Entry 4KS5 (X-ray diffraction, 2.70 A resolution); this record covers chain A.

Chain A:
Protein: Neuraminidase
From: Influenza A virus
Reference sequence: Q0A480 (Q0A480_I63A3); the construct lacks a stretch of the UniProt sequence and is renumbered around it, so the offset changes along the chain: 83-169 = UniProt 81-167; 170-306 = UniProt 169-305; 308-330 = UniProt 306-328; 335-342 = UniProt 333-340; 4 more segments
Sequence (390 residues; each row starts with the number of its first residue; note: 6 numbers in that range are skipped by the numbering (no residue carries them; nothing is unmodelled there); a row labelled like 330A-330B holds insertion residues (330A, then the next letters in order)):
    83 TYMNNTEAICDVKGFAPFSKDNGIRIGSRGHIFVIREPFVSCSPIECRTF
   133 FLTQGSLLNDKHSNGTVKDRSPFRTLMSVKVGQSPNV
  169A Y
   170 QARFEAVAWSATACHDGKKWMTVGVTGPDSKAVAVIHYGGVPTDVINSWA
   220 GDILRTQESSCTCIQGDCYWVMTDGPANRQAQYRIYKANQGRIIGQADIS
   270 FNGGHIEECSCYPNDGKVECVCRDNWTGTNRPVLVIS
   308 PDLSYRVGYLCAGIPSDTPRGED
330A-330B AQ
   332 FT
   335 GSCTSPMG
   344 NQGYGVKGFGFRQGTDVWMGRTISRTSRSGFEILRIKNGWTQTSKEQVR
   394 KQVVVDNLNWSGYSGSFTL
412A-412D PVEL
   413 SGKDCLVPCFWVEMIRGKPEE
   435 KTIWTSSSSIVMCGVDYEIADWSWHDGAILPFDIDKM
Not modelled in the structure: 470-471
Cystine bridges: Cys92-Cys417, Cys124-Cys129, Cys183-Cys230, Cys232-Cys237, Cys278-Cys291, Cys280-Cys289, Cys318-Cys337, Cys421-Cys447
Metal / ion sites: Ca2+: Asp293, Gly297, Asp324, Tyr347
Small-molecule neighbours: 1SO ((3S,4R,5R)-4-(acetylamino)-3-[4-(2-hydroxypropan-2-yl)-1H-1,2,3-triazol-1-yl]-5-(pentan-3-yloxy)cyclohex-1-ene-1-carboxylic acid): Arg118, Glu119, Leu134, Asp151, Arg152, Arg156, Trp178, Ile222, Arg224, Ala246, Glu276, Glu277, Arg292, Asn294, Tyr347, Arg371, Tyr406
From the paper describing this entry:
  - conformationally variable residues (side-chain flip): Gln136, Asp151, Arg156
  - binding site for 1SO: Asp151, Trp178

Overview:
Ligands of chain A: compound 1SO. Asp293, Gly297, Asp324 and Tyr347 coordinate Ca2+. The paper reports a
binding site for 1SO at Asp151 and Trp178; conformational variability at Gln136, Asp151 and Arg156.
Chain A is Neuraminidase (Influenza A virus); the structure, Influenza neuraminidase in complex with antiviral
compound
(3S,4R,5R)-4-(acetylamino)-3-[4-(2-hydroxypropan-2-yl)-1H-1,2,3-triazol-1-yl]-5-(pentan-3-yloxy)cyclohex-1-ene-1-carboxylic
acid, was determined by X-ray diffraction, deposited together with 4KS1, 4KS2, 4KS3 and 4KS4.
